PDB entry 4MO5 | X-ray diffraction, 1.75 A resolution | chains A and B

# Chain A (and B)
Protein: Anhydro-N-acetylmuramic acid kinase
From: Pseudomonas aeruginosa
Notes: EC 2.7.1.170; chain B of this document is another copy of the same molecule, construct and numbering; everything in this record applies to it too
UniProtKB: Q9I5Q5 (ANMK_PSEAE); residue numbers follow UniProt; this construct covers 1-363
Amino-acid sequence (371 residues; numbered 1 to 371; the number before each row is that of its first residue):
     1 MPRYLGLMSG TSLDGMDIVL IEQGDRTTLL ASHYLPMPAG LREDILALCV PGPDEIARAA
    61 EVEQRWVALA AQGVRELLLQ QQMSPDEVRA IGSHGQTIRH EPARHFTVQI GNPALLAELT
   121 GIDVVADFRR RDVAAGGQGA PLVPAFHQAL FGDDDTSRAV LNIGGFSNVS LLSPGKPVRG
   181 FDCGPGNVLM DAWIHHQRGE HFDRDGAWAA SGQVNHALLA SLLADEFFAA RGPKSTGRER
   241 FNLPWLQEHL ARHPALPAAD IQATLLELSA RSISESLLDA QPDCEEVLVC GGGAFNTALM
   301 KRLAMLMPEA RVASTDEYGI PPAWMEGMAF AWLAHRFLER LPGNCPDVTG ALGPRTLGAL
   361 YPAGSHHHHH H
Not modelled in the structure: 1, 225-240, 254-257, 367-371 (chain B: 1, 225-240, 368-371)
Differences from the reference sequence: expression tag (364-371)
Small-molecule neighbours:
  - AMP-PCP (ACP; phosphomethylphosphonic acid adenylate ester): Ile-163, Gly-164, Gly-165, Asn-187, Asp-191, Phe-202, Asp-203, Arg-204, Asp-205, Gly-206, Gly-291, Gly-292, Gly-293, Phe-295, Asn-296
  - 1,6-anhydro-N-acetylmuramic acid (AH0; 2-(2-acetylamino-4-hydroxy-6,8-dioxa-bicyclo[3.2.1]oct-3-yloxy)-propionic acid): Met-8, His-94, Thr-97, His-100, Thr-107, Gln-109, Arg-129, Ala-140, Pro-141, Leu-142, Val-143, Pro-144, Glu-326
From the paper describing this entry:
  - catalytic residues: Asp-182 (citing earlier work)
  - binding site for 1,6-anhydro-N-acetylmuramic acid: Leu-142, Val-143

# Interface between chain A and chain B
Residue-residue contacts (74; chain A residue first):
  Pro-51(A) / Asp-54(B)
  Gly-52(A) / Asp-54(B)  hydrogen bond (backbone-backbone)
  Pro-53(A) / Gly-52(B)
  Asp-54(A) / Pro-51(B)
  Asp-54(A) / Gly-52(B)  hydrogen bond (backbone-backbone)
  Asp-54(A) / Glu-55(B)
  Glu-55(A) / Asp-54(B)
  Glu-55(A) / Glu-55(B)  hydrogen bond (side chain-backbone)
  Glu-55(A) / Ile-56(B)  hydrogen bond (side chain-backbone)
  Ile-56(A) / Glu-55(B)  hydrogen bond (backbone-side chain)
  Ile-56(A) / Ile-56(B)  hydrophobic
  Ile-56(A) / Arg-99(B)
  Ile-56(A) / Val-108(B)  hydrophobic
  Ala-57(A) / Arg-104(B)
  Ala-57(A) / Phe-106(B)  hydrophobic
  Ala-60(A) / Phe-106(B)  hydrophobic
  Glu-61(A) / Arg-104(B)  salt bridge
  Glu-63(A) / Arg-130(B)  salt bridge
  Gln-64(A) / Arg-104(B)
  Gln-64(A) / His-105(B)
  Arg-104(A) / Ala-57(B)
  Arg-104(A) / Gln-64(B)  hydrogen bond (backbone-side chain)
  His-105(A) / Gln-64(B)  hydrogen bond (backbone-side chain)
  Phe-106(A) / Ala-57(B)  hydrophobic
  Phe-106(A) / Ala-60(B)  hydrophobic
  Phe-106(A) / Gln-64(B)
  Val-108(A) / Ile-56(B)  hydrophobic
  Asn-112(A) / Arg-130(B)
  Ala-114(A) / Arg-131(B)
  Leu-115(A) / Ala-134(B)  hydrophobic
  Glu-118(A) / Arg-131(B)  salt bridge
  Glu-118(A) / Ala-134(B)
  Glu-118(A) / Ala-135(B)
  Glu-118(A) / Arg-355(B)  salt bridge
  Asp-127(A) / Tyr-361(B)
  Arg-130(A) / Glu-63(B)  salt bridge
  Arg-130(A) / Asn-112(B)
  Arg-131(A) / Ala-114(B)
  Arg-131(A) / Ala-117(B)
  Arg-131(A) / Glu-118(B)  salt bridge
  Arg-131(A) / Pro-362(B)  hydrogen bond (side chain-backbone)
  Arg-131(A) / Ala-363(B)  hydrogen bond (side chain-backbone)
  Ala-134(A) / Leu-115(B)  hydrophobic
  Ala-134(A) / Glu-118(B)
  Ala-135(A) / Glu-118(B)
  Phe-337(A) / Leu-360(B)
  Phe-337(A) / Pro-362(B)
  Arg-340(A) / His-366(B)  hydrogen bond (backbone-side chain)
  Arg-340(A) / His-367(B)
  Leu-341(A) / His-367(B)
  Pro-342(A) / His-367(B)
  Pro-354(A) / His-367(B)
  Arg-355(A) / Glu-118(B)  salt bridge
  Arg-355(A) / His-367(B)
  Thr-356(A) / Gly-364(B)
  Thr-356(A) / His-367(B)  hydrogen bond
  Gly-358(A) / Pro-362(B)
  Ala-359(A) / Leu-360(B)
  Ala-359(A) / Tyr-361(B)
  Leu-360(A) / Phe-337(B)
  Leu-360(A) / Arg-340(B)
  Leu-360(A) / Ala-359(B)
  Leu-360(A) / Leu-360(B)  hydrogen bond (backbone-backbone)
  Tyr-361(A) / Asp-127(B)
  Tyr-361(A) / Ala-359(B)  hydrophobic
  Tyr-361(A) / Tyr-361(B)  hydrogen bond
  Pro-362(A) / Arg-131(B)  hydrogen bond (backbone-side chain)
  Pro-362(A) / Phe-337(B)
  Pro-362(A) / Arg-340(B)
  Ala-363(A) / Arg-131(B)  hydrogen bond (backbone-side chain)
  Ser-365(A) / Pro-354(B)
  His-366(A) / Arg-131(B)  hydrogen bond
  His-366(A) / Pro-354(B)
  His-366(A) / Arg-355(B)  hydrogen bond
Interface residues without a listed pair, chain A (44 interface residues in all): Ile-98, Arg-99, Pro-113, Ala-117, Gly-364
Interface residues without a listed pair, chain B (42 interface residues in all): Pro-53, Ile-98, Pro-113, Leu-352, Thr-356, Gly-358

# Overview
Chain A and chain B form an interface of 44 and 42 residues respectively, with 17 hydrogen bonds and 7 salt
bridges. Polar pairs include Glu-61(A)/Arg-104(B), Glu-63(A)/Arg-130(B) and Glu-118(A)/Arg-131(B). Ligands of
chain A: 1,6-anhydro-N-acetylmuramic acid and AMP-PCP. The paper reports the catalytic residue Asp-182(A); a
binding site for 1,6-anhydro-N-acetylmuramic acid at Leu-142(A) and Val-143(A).
Chain A and chain B are both Anhydro-N-acetylmuramic acid kinase (Pseudomonas aeruginosa); the structure,
Crystal structure of AnmK bound to AMPPCP and anhMurNAc, was determined by X-ray diffraction, deposited
together with 4MO4.
